PDB entry 1VQ8 | X-ray diffraction, 2.20 A resolution | chains 0 and A of the 32 polymer chains in the assembly

[Chain 0]
Molecule: 23S ribosomal RNA
Organism: Haloarcula marismortui
Sequence (2922 nucleotides; row label = number of the first residue in the row):
     2 UUGGCUACUA UGCCAGCUGG UGGAUUGCUC GGCUCAGGCG CUGAUGAAGG ACGUGCCAAG
    62 CUGCGAUAAG CCAUGGGGAG CCGCACGGAG GCGAAGAACC AUGGAUUUCC GAAUGAGAAU
   122 CUCUCUAACA AUUGCUUCGC GCAAUGAGGA ACCCCGAGAA CUGAAACAUC UCAGUAUCGG
   182 GAGGAACAGA AAACGCAAUG UGAUGUCGUU AGUAACCGCG AGUGAACGCG AUACAGCCCA
   242 AACCGAAGCC CUCACGGGCA AUGUGGUGUC AGGGCUACCU CUCAUCAGCC GACCGUCUCG
   302 ACGAAGUCUC UUGGAACAGA GCGUGAUACA GGGUGACAAC CCCGUACUCG AGACCAGUAC
   362 GACGUGCGGU AGUGCCAGAG UAGCGGGGGU UGGAUAUCCC UCGCGAAUAA CGCAGGCAUC
   422 GACUGCGAAG GCUAAACACA ACCUGAGACC GAUAGUGAAC AAGUAGUGUG AACGAACGCU
   482 GCAAAGUACC CUCAGAAGGG AGGCGAAAUA GAGCAUGAAA UCAGUUGGCG AUCGAGCGAC
   542 AGGGCAUACA AGGUCCCUCG ACGAAUGACC GACGCGCGAG CGUCCAGUAA GACUCACGGG
   602 AAGCCGAUGU UCUGUCGUAC GUUUUGAAAA ACGAGCCAGG GAGUGUGUCU GCAUGGCAAG
   662 UCUAACCGGA GUAUCCGGGG AGGCACAGGG AAACCGACAU GGCCGCAGGG CUUUGCCCGA
   722 GGGCCGCCGU CUUCAAGGGC GGGGAGCCAU GUGGACACGA CCCGAAUCCG GACGAUCUAC
   782 GCAUGGACAA GAUGAAGCGU GCCGAAAGGC ACGUGGAAGU CUGUUAGAGU UGGUGUCCUA
   842 CAAUACCCUC UCGUGAUCUA UGUGUAGGGG UGAAAGGCCC AUCGAGUCCG GCAACAGCUG
   902 GUUCCAAUCG AAACAUGUCG AAGCAUGACC UCCGCCGAGG UAGUCUGUGA GGUAGAGCGA
   962 CCGAUUGGUG UGUCCGCCUC CGAGAGGAGU CGGCACACCU GUCAAACUCC AAACUUACAG
  1022 ACGCCGUUUG ACGCGGGGAU UCCGGUGCGC GGGGUAAGCC UGUGUACCAG GAGGGGAACA
  1082 ACCCAGAGAU AGGUUAAGGU CCCCAAGUGU GGAUUAAGUG UAAUCCUCUG AAGGUGGUCU
  1142 CGAGCCCUAG ACAGCCGGGA GGUGAGCUUA GAAGCAGCUA CCCUCUAAGA AAAGCGUAAC
  1202 AGCUUACCGG CCGAGGUUUG AGGCGCCCAA AAUGAUCGGG ACUCAAAUCC ACCACCGAGA
  1262 CCUGUCCGUA CCACUCAUAC UGGUAAUCGA GUAGAUUGGC GCUCUAAUUG GAUGGAAGUA
  1322 GGGGUGAAAA CUCCUAUGGA CCGAUUAGUG ACGAAAAUCC UGGCCAUAGU AGCAGCGAUA
  1382 GUCGGGUGAG AACCCCGACG GCCUAAUGGA UAAGGGUUCC UCAGCACUGC UGAUCAGCUG
  1442 AGGGUUAGCC GGUCCUAAGU CAUACCGCAA CUCGACUAUG ACGAAAUGGG AAACGGGUUA
  1502 AUAUUCCCGU GCCACUAUGC AGUGAAAGUU GACGCCCUGG GGUCGAUCAC GCUGGGCAUU
  1562 CGCCCAGUCG AACCGUCCAA CUCCGUGGAA GCCGUAAUGG CAGGAAGCGG ACGAACGGCG
  1622 GCAUAGGGAA ACGUGAUUCA ACCUGGGGCC CAUGAAAAGA CGAGCAUAGU GUCCGUACCG
  1682 AGAACCGACA CAGGUGUCCA UGGCGGCGAA AGCCAAGGCC UGUCGGGAGC AACCAACGUU
  1742 AGGGAAUUCG GCAAGUUAGU CCCGUACCUU CGGAAGAAGG GAUGCCUGCU CCGGAACGGA
  1802 GCAGGUCGCA GUGACUCGGA AGCUCGGACU GUCUAGUAAC AACAUAGGUG ACCGCAAAUC
  1862 CGCAAGGACU CGUACGGUCA CUGAAUCCUG CCCAGUGCAG GUAUCUGAAC ACCUCGUACA
  1922 AGAGGACGAA GGACCUGUCA ACGGCGGGGG UAACUAUGAC CCUCUUAAGG UAGCGUAGUA
  1982 CCUUGCCGCA UCAGUAGCGG CUUGCAUGAA UGGAUUAACC AGAGCUUCAC UGUCCCAACG
  2042 UUGGGCCCGG UGAACUGUAC AUUCCAGUGC GGAGUCUGGA GACACCCAGG GGGAAGCGAA
  2102 GACCCUAUGG AGCUUUACUG CAGGCUGUCG CUGAGACGUG GUCGCCGAUG UGCAGCAUAG
  2162 GUAGGAGACA CUACACAGGU ACCCGCGCUA GCGGGCCACC GAGUCAACAG UGAAAUACUA
  2222 CCCGUCGGUG ACUGCGACUC UCACUCCGGG AGGAGGACAC CGAUAGCCGG GCAGUUUGAC
  2282 UGGGGCGGUA CGCGCUCGAA AAGAUAUCGA GCGCGCCCUA UGGCUAUCUC AGCCGGGACA
  2342 GAGACCCGGC GAAGAGUGCA AGAGCAAAAG AUAGCUUGAC AGUGUUCUUC CCAACGAGGA
  2402 ACGCUGACGC GAAAGCGUGG UCUAGCGAAC CAAUUAGCCU GCUUGAUGCG GGCAAUUGAU
  2462 GACAGAAAAG CUACCCUAGG GAUAACAGAG UCGUCACUCG CAAGAGCACA UAUCGACCGA
  2522 GUGGCUUGCU ACCUCGAUGU CGGUUCCCUC CAUCCUGCCC GUGCAGAAGC GGGCAAGGGU
  2582 GAGGUUGUUC GCCUAUUAAA GGAGGUCGUG AGCUGGGUUU AGACCGUCGU GAGACAGGUC
  2642 GGCUGCUAUC UACUGGGUGU GUAAUGGUGU CUGACAAGAA CGACCGUAUA GUACGAGAGG
  2702 AACUACGGUU GGUGGCCACU GGUGUACCGG UUGUUCGAGA GAGCACGUGC CGGGUAGCCA
  2762 CGCCACACGG GGUAAGAGCU GAACGCAUCU AAGCUCGAAA CCCACUUGGA AAAGAGACAC
  2822 CGCCGAGGUC CCGCGUACAA GACGCGGUCG AUAGACUCGG GGUGUGCGCG UCGAGGUAAC
  2882 GAGACGUUAA GCCCACGAGC ACUAACAGAC CAAAGCCAUC AU
Unresolved in the structure: 2-9, 126-127, 715, 971-998, 1560, 1952-1963, 2137-2236, 2339-2343, 2665-2666, 2915-2923
Modified positions: 1MA (6-hydro-1-methyladenosine-5'-monophosphate) at position 628, OMU (o2'-methyluridine 5'-monophosphate) at position 2587, OMG (o2'-methylguanosine-5'-monophosphate) at position 2588, UR3 (3-methyluridine-5'-monophoshate) at position 2619, PSU (pseudouridine-5'-monophosphate) at position 2621
Metal / ion sites: Na+ site 1: U12 (together with Sr2+) (shared with 1 residue of chain R); Mg2+ site 1 near G28 (its only coordinating residue here); Sr2+ site 1: C34, U457, A459; Na+ site 2: C40, C443; Na+ site 3: G56, A59, G61; Na+ site 4: G66, U107, U108; Sr2+ site 2: G84, C85 (shared with 1 residue of chain T); Sr2+ site 3: C85, A86, C87 (shared with 1 residue of chain T); Mg2+ site 2 near U115 (its only coordinating residue here); Na+ site 5: C130, U146, G147; Na+ site 6: C141, G142; Sr2+ site 4: G147, A183 (shared with 1 residue of chain M); 75 more Mg2+ sites not listed; 2 more K+ sites not listed; 59 more Na+ sites not listed; 86 more Sr2+ sites not listed
Small-molecule neighbours: sparsomycin (SPS): A2486, C2487, U2541, UR3_2619, U2620, A2637

[Chain A]
Protein: 50S ribosomal protein L2P
Organism: Haloarcula marismortui
UniProt: P20276 (RL2_HALMA); numbering as in UniProt (aligned over 0-239)
Chain sequence (240 residues; numbered 0 to 239; the number before each row is that of its first residue; numbering starts at 0):
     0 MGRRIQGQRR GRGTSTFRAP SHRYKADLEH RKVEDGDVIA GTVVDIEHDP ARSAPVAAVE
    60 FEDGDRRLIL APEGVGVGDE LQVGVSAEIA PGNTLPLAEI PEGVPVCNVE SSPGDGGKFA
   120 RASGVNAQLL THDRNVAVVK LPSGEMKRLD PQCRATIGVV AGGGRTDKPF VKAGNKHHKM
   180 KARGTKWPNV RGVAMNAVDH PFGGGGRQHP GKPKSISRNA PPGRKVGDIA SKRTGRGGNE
Unresolved in the structure: 0, 238-239
Metal / ion sites: Mg2+ site 1: Leu27, Arg120; Sr2+ site 1 near Glu28 (its only coordinating residue here); Mg2+ site 2: Asn188 (shared with A1845(0), U1846(0), G1884(0) of chain 0); Mg2+ site 3: Ala196 (shared with U2115(0) of chain 0); Sr2+ site 2: Phe201, Gly202, Gly203, His208 (shared with A2633(0) of chain 0)

[How chain 0 and chain A interact]
Pairs across the interface (256; chain 0 residue first):
  C781(0) with Thr15(A), hydrogen bond to the sugar
  G782(0) with Ser14(A), hydrogen bond to the sugar; Thr15(A), hydrogen bond to the sugar
  C783(0) with Ser14(A), sugar contact; His21(A), hydrogen bond to the phosphate; Lys180(A), phosphate contact
  A784(0) with His21(A), salt bridge to the phosphate; Arg22(A), salt bridge to the phosphate
  G820(0) with Lys171(A), salt bridge to the phosphate; Ala172(A), hydrogen bond to the base; Gly173(A), hydrogen bond to the base
  A857(0) with Ala172(A), base contact; Gly173(A), phosphate contact; His176(A), sugar contact; His177(A), salt bridge to the phosphate; Trp186(A), base contact
  U866(0) with Arg11(A), hydrogen bond to the phosphate; Thr13(A), sugar contact
  A867(0) with Arg11(A), salt bridge to the phosphate
  G870(0) with Arg3(A), salt bridge to the phosphate
  G871(0) with Arg2(A), hydrogen bond to the base; Arg3(A), salt bridge to the phosphate; Arg8(A), salt bridge to the phosphate; Arg11(A), phosphate contact
  U872(0) with Arg2(A), hydrogen bond to the base; Arg8(A), hydrogen bond to the base; Thr13(A), hydrogen bond to the phosphate; Phe16(A), phosphate contact
  G873(0) with Arg2(A), base contact; Arg8(A), hydrogen bond to the base; Thr15(A), phosphate contact; Lys185(A), salt bridge to the phosphate; Asp198(A), hydrogen bond to the base
  A874(0) with Lys185(A), salt bridge to the phosphate; Pro187(A), sugar contact; Val189(A), sugar contact
  A875(0) with Val189(A), sugar contact; Ala193(A), hydrogen bond to the sugar; Met194(A), base contact; Asp198(A), base contact
  G877(0) with Asn195(A), hydrogen bond to the sugar; Val197(A), base contact
  G878(0) with Arg2(A), hydrogen bond to the base
  C879(0) with Arg2(A), base contact
  A886(0) with Gly1(A), hydrogen bond to the base; Arg2(A), base contact
  G1460(0) with Arg17(A), salt bridge to the phosphate
  C1652(0) with Ser52(A), hydrogen bond to the phosphate; Arg164(A), sugar contact; Thr165(A), base contact; Lys167(A), hydrogen bond to the base; Phe169(A), stacking on the base; Lys178(A), hydrogen bond to the base
  A1653(0) with His47(A), salt bridge to the phosphate; Ser52(A), hydrogen bond to the phosphate; His177(A), stacking on the base; Lys178(A), sugar contact
  U1654(0) with Lys24(A), sugar contact; His47(A), stacking on the base; Pro49(A), phosphate contact; Ala181(A), phosphate contact
  A1843(0) with Gln207(A), phosphate contact
  C1844(0) with Val189(A), phosphate contact; Arg190(A), salt bridge to the phosphate; Ala193(A), sugar contact; Gln207(A), hydrogen bond to the phosphate
  A1845(0) with Pro187(A), sugar contact; Asn188(A), phosphate contact; Val189(A), phosphate contact; Arg190(A), salt bridge to the phosphate
  U1846(0) with Ala172(A), sugar contact; Trp186(A), sugar contact; Pro187(A), phosphate contact; Asn188(A), hydrogen bond to the phosphate
  A1847(0) with Phe169(A), hydrogen bond to the phosphate; Val170(A), hydrogen bond to the sugar; Lys171(A), sugar contact; Lys175(A), salt bridge to the phosphate; Trp186(A), hydrogen bond to the phosphate
  G1848(0) with Pro168(A), phosphate contact; Phe169(A), hydrogen bond to the phosphate
  U1850(0) with Arg235(A), hydrogen bond to the phosphate
  G1851(0) with Asp227(A), hydrogen bond to the base; Thr233(A), sugar contact; Gly234(A), sugar contact; Arg235(A), salt bridge to the phosphate
  A1852(0) with Asp227(A), sugar contact; Ile228(A), hydrogen bond to the sugar; Ser230(A), phosphate contact; Lys231(A), phosphate contact; Arg232(A), sugar contact
  C1853(0) with Arg217(A), hydrogen bond to the sugar; Ile228(A), sugar contact; Ala229(A), sugar contact; Ser230(A), phosphate contact; Lys231(A), salt bridge to the phosphate
  C1854(0) with Lys231(A), salt bridge to the phosphate
  G1855(0) with Phe118(A), base contact; Leu140(A), base contact; Pro141(A), base contact; Ser142(A), hydrogen bond to the base; Glu144(A), hydrogen bond to the sugar; Lys146(A), hydrogen bond to the phosphate
  C1856(0) with Lys117(A), sugar contact; Lys146(A), salt bridge to the phosphate
  A1857(0) with Ser110(A), hydrogen bond to the phosphate; Lys117(A), phosphate contact
  A1859(0) with Arg217(A), hydrogen bond to the phosphate
  U1860(0) with Arg9(A), hydrogen bond to the base; Arg217(A), salt bridge to the phosphate; Lys224(A), salt bridge to the phosphate; Ile228(A), sugar contact
  C1861(0) with Gly6(A), hydrogen bond to the sugar; Gln7(A), sugar contact; Gly10(A), hydrogen bond to the sugar; Pro221(A), phosphate contact; Lys224(A), phosphate contact
  C1862(0) with Arg3(A), hydrogen bond to the phosphate; Gln7(A), hydrogen bond to the phosphate; Gly10(A), sugar contact; Arg11(A), sugar contact; Pro221(A), phosphate contact
  G1863(0) with Arg3(A), salt bridge to the phosphate
  G1868(0) with Gly10(A), hydrogen bond to the base
  A1869(0) with Arg9(A), base contact; Gly10(A), sugar contact; Gly12(A), sugar contact; Phe16(A), sugar contact; Arg17(A), phosphate contact
  C1870(0) with Arg9(A), hydrogen bond to the sugar; Phe16(A), sugar contact; Arg17(A), phosphate contact; Ala18(A), hydrogen bond to the phosphate; Gly183(A), phosphate contact
  U1871(0) with Ala18(A), phosphate contact; Gly183(A), hydrogen bond to the phosphate
  C1872(0) with Ser20(A), hydrogen bond to the phosphate; Tyr23(A), base contact; Lys24(A), base contact; Ala25(A), hydrogen bond to the sugar; Asp26(A), hydrogen bond to the base
  G1873(0) with Ala50(A), sugar contact; Arg51(A), phosphate contact; Arg120(A), salt bridge to the phosphate
  U1874(0) with Arg51(A), phosphate contact; Lys117(A), hydrogen bond to the sugar; Phe118(A), sugar contact; Ala119(A), hydrogen bond to the sugar; Arg120(A), salt bridge to the phosphate; Ala121(A), phosphate contact
  A1875(0) with Ala119(A), hydrogen bond to the phosphate; Arg120(A), hydrogen bond to the phosphate; Ala121(A), hydrogen bond to the phosphate; Val124(A), phosphate contact; Pro141(A), sugar contact; Ser142(A), hydrogen bond to the sugar
  C1876(0) with Ala121(A), sugar contact; Ser122(A), hydrogen bond to the sugar; Gly123(A), hydrogen bond to the base; Val124(A), base contact; Pro141(A), phosphate contact; Gly162(A), base contact; Gly163(A), hydrogen bond to the base; Arg164(A), hydrogen bond to the phosphate; Thr165(A), base contact
  G1877(0) with Arg164(A), salt bridge to the phosphate
  G1878(0) with Arg182(A), salt bridge to the phosphate
  U1879(0) with Arg9(A), sugar contact; Gly183(A), phosphate contact; Thr184(A), hydrogen bond to the phosphate
  C1880(0) with Gly6(A), phosphate contact; Arg9(A), salt bridge to the phosphate; Val225(A), sugar contact; Gly226(A), hydrogen bond to the sugar
  A1881(0) with His199(A), salt bridge to the phosphate; Phe201(A), phosphate contact; Lys213(A), sugar contact; Val225(A), phosphate contact; Gly226(A), sugar contact
  C1882(0) with Arg190(A), phosphate contact; Gly191(A), hydrogen bond to the phosphate; Val192(A), hydrogen bond to the phosphate; Phe201(A), phosphate contact; Lys213(A), sugar contact
  U1883(0) with Arg190(A), salt bridge to the phosphate
  G1884(0) with Arg190(A), base contact
  G1898(0) with Pro212(A), sugar contact; Ser214(A), hydrogen bond to the sugar
  C1899(0) with Ser214(A), sugar contact; Ile215(A), sugar contact; Ser216(A), sugar contact; Ala229(A), sugar contact; Ser230(A), hydrogen bond to the sugar
  A1900(0) with Ser216(A), phosphate contact; Arg217(A), hydrogen bond to the phosphate; Ala229(A), sugar contact; Ser230(A), sugar contact; Lys231(A), sugar contact
  G1938(0) with Lys231(A), hydrogen bond to the base
  U1939(0) with Arg232(A), hydrogen bond to the phosphate; Thr233(A), hydrogen bond to the sugar; Gly237(A), phosphate contact
  C1940(0) with Arg232(A), salt bridge to the phosphate; Thr233(A), sugar contact; Gly234(A), phosphate contact; Gly236(A), hydrogen bond to the phosphate; Gly237(A), phosphate contact
  A1941(0) with Arg235(A), base contact; Gly236(A), phosphate contact
  A1942(0) with Lys213(A), salt bridge to the phosphate; Asp227(A), sugar contact; Thr233(A), hydrogen bond to the sugar; Gly234(A), hydrogen bond to the phosphate
  C1943(0) with Pro209(A), phosphate contact; Lys211(A), sugar contact; Pro212(A), sugar contact
  G1944(0) with His208(A), salt bridge to the phosphate; Pro209(A), phosphate contact
  U2012(0) with Gln207(A), sugar contact
  C2114(0) with Gly1(A), phosphate contact; Ala196(A), sugar contact; Val197(A), phosphate contact
  U2115(0) with Ala196(A), phosphate contact
  A2123(0) with Pro220(A), base contact
  G2124(0) with Asn218(A), hydrogen bond to the base
  G2125(0) with Asn218(A), hydrogen bond to the sugar
  C2126(0) with Asn218(A), sugar contact
  C2248(0) with Ser111(A), hydrogen bond to the sugar; Pro112(A), hydrogen bond to the sugar; Asp114(A), phosphate contact
  G2249(0) with Gly113(A), sugar contact; Asp114(A), phosphate contact
  G2250(0) with Lys31(A), salt bridge to the phosphate
  G2254(0) with Asp149(A), sugar contact
  G2270(0) with Arg223(A), hydrogen bond to the phosphate
  G2271(0) with Arg223(A), salt bridge to the phosphate
  G2272(0) with Pro220(A), base contact; Pro221(A), sugar contact; Gly222(A), sugar contact; Arg223(A), salt bridge to the phosphate
  C2273(0) with Gly1(A), hydrogen bond to the phosphate
  C2625(0) with Gly205(A), phosphate contact; Gln207(A), phosphate contact
  C2626(0) with Arg206(A), phosphate contact
  C2629(0) with Arg206(A), base contact
  G2630(0) with Arg206(A), hydrogen bond to the base; His208(A), base contact
  U2631(0) with Gly210(A), sugar contact
  G2632(0) with His208(A), phosphate contact; Gly210(A), sugar contact
  A2633(0) with Gly202(A), phosphate contact; Gly203(A), phosphate contact; Gly204(A), hydrogen bond to the phosphate
  G2634(0) with Gly203(A), phosphate contact; Gly204(A), hydrogen bond to the phosphate; Gly205(A), hydrogen bond to the base
Interface residues without a listed pair, chain 0 (100 interface residues in all): U858, G865, A876, A1459, C1651, G1655, U2117, A2255, A2274
Interface residues without a listed pair, chain A (123 interface residues in all): Gln5, Val32, Glu33, Gly161

[Summary]
100 residues of chain 0 face 123 of chain A across their interface, with 81 hydrogen bonds, 35 salt bridges
and 3 aromatic stacking contacts. Polar contacts include G820(0)-Ala172(A), G820(0)-Gly173(A) and
G871(0)-Arg2(A). Chain 0 binds sparsomycin.
Chain 0 is 23S ribosomal RNA and chain A is 50S ribosomal protein L2P, both from Haloarcula marismortui; the
structure, The structure of CCDA-PHE-CAP-BIO and the antibiotic sparsomycin bound to the large ribosomal
subunit of haloarcula ..., was determined by X-ray diffraction (same publication as 1VQ4, 1VQ5, 1VQ9, 1VQK,
1VQL, 1VQM, 1VQO and 1VQP).
